Entry 1DGH (X-ray diffraction, 2.00 A resolution); this record covers chains C and D of the 4 polymer chains in the assembly.

== Chain C ==
Protein: Protein (CATALASE)
From: Homo sapiens
Notes: EC 1.11.1.6
UniProt: P04040 (CATA_HUMAN); residues 4-501 here correspond to UniProt positions 3-500 (UniProt number = residue number - 1)
Chain sequence (498 residues; each row starts with the number of its first residue):
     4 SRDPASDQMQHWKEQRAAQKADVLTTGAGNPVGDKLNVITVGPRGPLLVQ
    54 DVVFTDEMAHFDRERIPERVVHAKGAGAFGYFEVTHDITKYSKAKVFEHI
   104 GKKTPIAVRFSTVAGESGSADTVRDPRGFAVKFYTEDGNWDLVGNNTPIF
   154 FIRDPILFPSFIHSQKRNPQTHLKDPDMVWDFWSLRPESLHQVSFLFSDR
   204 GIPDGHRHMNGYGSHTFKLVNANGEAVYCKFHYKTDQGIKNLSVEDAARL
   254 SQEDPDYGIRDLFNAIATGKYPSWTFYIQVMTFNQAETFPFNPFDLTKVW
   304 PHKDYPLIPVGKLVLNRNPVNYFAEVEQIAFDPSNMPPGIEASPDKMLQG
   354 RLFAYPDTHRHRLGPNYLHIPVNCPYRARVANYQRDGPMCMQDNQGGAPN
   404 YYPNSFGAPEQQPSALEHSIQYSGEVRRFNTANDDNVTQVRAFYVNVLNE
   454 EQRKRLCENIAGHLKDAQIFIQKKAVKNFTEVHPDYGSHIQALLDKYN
UniProt features mapped onto this chain:
  - active site: N149
Bound ions: heme Fe near Y358 (its only coordinating residue here)
Small-molecule neighbours:
  - heme (HEM), molecule 1: M61, F64, D65
  - heme (HEM), molecule 2: R72, V73, V74, H75, R112, S114, G131, F132, A133, V146, G147, N148, F153, P158, F161, G216, S217, H218, L299, I332, F334, M350, R354, A357, Y358, T361, H362, R365
  - NADPH (NDP; NADPH dihydro-nicotinamide-adenine-dinucleotide phosphate): P151, H194, F198, S201, D202, R203, N213, Y215, H235, K237, I242, Q282, V302, W303, P304, H305, Q442, A445, F446, V450, L451

== Chain D ==
Protein: Protein (CATALASE)
From: Homo sapiens
Notes: EC 1.11.1.6
UniProt: P04040 (CATA_HUMAN); residues 4-501 here correspond to UniProt positions 3-500 (UniProt number = residue number - 1)
Chain sequence (498 residues; row label = number of the first residue in the row):
     4 SRDPASDQMQHWKEQRAAQKADVLTTGAGNPVGDKLNVITVGPRGPLLVQ
    54 DVVFTDEMAHFDRERIPERVVHAKGAGAFGYFEVTHDITKYSKAKVFEHI
   104 GKKTPIAVRFSTVAGESGSADTVRDPRGFAVKFYTEDGNWDLVGNNTPIF
   154 FIRDPILFPSFIHSQKRNPQTHLKDPDMVWDFWSLRPESLHQVSFLFSDR
   204 GIPDGHRHMNGYGSHTFKLVNANGEAVYCKFHYKTDQGIKNLSVEDAARL
   254 SQEDPDYGIRDLFNAIATGKYPSWTFYIQVMTFNQAETFPFNPFDLTKVW
   304 PHKDYPLIPVGKLVLNRNPVNYFAEVEQIAFDPSNMPPGIEASPDKMLQG
   354 RLFAYPDTHRHRLGPNYLHIPVNCPYRARVANYQRDGPMCMQDNQGGAPN
   404 YYPNSFGAPEQQPSALEHSIQYSGEVRRFNTANDDNVTQVRAFYVNVLNE
   454 EQRKRLCENIAGHLKDAQIFIQKKAVKNFTEVHPDYGSHIQALLDKYN
Construct notes: modified residue (75)
Modified residues: H75 ([histidin-1-yl-4H-[1,2,4]triazol-5-yl]-amine; 3AH)
UniProt features mapped onto this chain:
  - active site: N149
Bound ions: heme Fe near Y358 (its only coordinating residue here)
Small-molecule neighbours:
  - heme (HEM), molecule 1: M61, F64, D65
  - heme (HEM), molecule 2: R72, V73, V74, H75, R112, S114, G131, F132, A133, V146, G147, N148, F153, P158, F161, G216, S217, H218, L299, I332, F334, M350, R354, A357, Y358, T361, H362, R365

== Chain C / chain D interface ==
Pairs across the interface (216):
  Q11(C) - G400(D)  hydrogen bond (side chain-backbone)
  M12(C) - Y404(D)
  M12(C) - F409(D)
  Q13(C) - F409(D)
  W15(C) - G400(D)
  W15(C) - A401(D)
  W15(C) - P402(D)
  W15(C) - F409(D)
  W15(C) - G410(D)
  W15(C) - A411(D)
  K16(C) - S408(D)  hydrogen bond (side chain-backbone)
  K16(C) - F409(D)
  R19(C) - G410(D)  hydrogen bond (side chain-backbone)
  Q22(C) - G410(D)
  A24(C) - G410(D)
  A24(C) - A411(D)
  D25(C) - A384(D)
  D25(C) - P412(D)
  D25(C) - E413(D)  hydrogen bond (backbone-backbone)
  V26(C) - R382(D)
  V26(C) - A384(D)
  V26(C) - E413(D)
  V26(C) - Q415(D)
  L27(C) - A384(D)
  L27(C) - N385(D)
  L27(C) - Y386(D)  hydrophobic
  L27(C) - Y405(D)  hydrophobic
  L27(C) - P412(D)  hydrophobic
  L27(C) - E413(D)  hydrogen bond (backbone-backbone)
  L27(C) - Q414(D)
  T28(C) - R382(D)
  T28(C) - V383(D)
  T28(C) - A384(D)  hydrogen bond (backbone-backbone)
  T28(C) - N385(D)
  T29(C) - V383(D)
  T29(C) - N385(D)
  G30(C) - L371(D)
  G30(C) - P378(D)
  G30(C) - Q387(D)
  A31(C) - G141(D)
  A31(C) - N142(D)  hydrogen bond (backbone-backbone)
  A31(C) - N338(D)
  A31(C) - L371(D)
  A31(C) - P378(D)
  G32(C) - D140(D)
  G32(C) - G141(D)
  G32(C) - P378(D)
  G32(C) - R382(D)  hydrogen bond (backbone-side chain)
  N33(C) - D140(D)  hydrogen bond (side chain-backbone)
  N33(C) - G141(D)
  N33(C) - N142(D)  hydrogen bond (side chain-backbone)
  N33(C) - M339(D)
  N33(C) - P340(D)
  P34(C) - D140(D)
  P34(C) - P341(D)
  P34(C) - R382(D)
  P34(C) - Q415(D)
  P34(C) - A418(D)
  V35(C) - Q414(D)
  V35(C) - Q415(D)  hydrogen bond (backbone-backbone)
  V35(C) - A418(D)
  G36(C) - Q414(D)
  G36(C) - Q415(D)
  G36(C) - A418(D)
  G36(C) - L419(D)
  D37(C) - Q414(D)
  D37(C) - L419(D)
  K38(C) - Q414(D)  hydrogen bond (backbone-side chain)
  L39(C) - Y405(D)  hydrophobic
  L39(C) - P406(D)
  L39(C) - Q414(D)
  I42(C) - E420(D)
  V52(C) - Q352(D)
  Q53(C) - Q352(D)
  V55(C) - S337(D)
  V56(C) - E420(D)
  D59(C) - R363(D)
  D59(C) - Q387(D)  hydrogen bond
  E60(C) - Q387(D)
  A62(C) - R363(D)
  H63(C) - N369(D)
  H63(C) - Q387(D)
  H63(C) - R388(D)  hydrogen bond (side chain-backbone)
  H63(C) - D389(D)  hydrogen bond (side chain-backbone)
  R66(C) - R363(D)
  R66(C) - P368(D)
  R66(C) - G390(D)
  R66(C) - P391(D)
  E67(C) - R388(D)
  E67(C) - D389(D)
  E67(C) - G390(D)  hydrogen bond (backbone-backbone)
  I69(C) - P391(D)
  D140(C) - G32(D)
  D140(C) - N33(D)  hydrogen bond (backbone-side chain)
  D140(C) - P34(D)
  G141(C) - A31(D)
  G141(C) - G32(D)  hydrogen bond (backbone-backbone)
  G141(C) - N33(D)
  N142(C) - A31(D)  hydrogen bond (backbone-backbone)
  N142(C) - N33(D)  hydrogen bond (backbone-side chain)
  V323(C) - G399(D)
  V323(C) - G400(D)
  N324(C) - D396(D)
  N324(C) - N397(D)  hydrogen bond
  N324(C) - G399(D)  hydrogen bond (side chain-backbone)
  F326(C) - D389(D)
  F326(C) - G390(D)
  F326(C) - C393(D)  hydrophobic
  F326(C) - N397(D)
  A327(C) - N397(D)
  Q331(C) - G390(D)
  Q331(C) - M392(D)
  Q331(C) - C393(D)  hydrogen bond (side chain-backbone)
  S337(C) - V55(D)
  N338(C) - A31(D)
  M339(C) - N33(D)
  P340(C) - N33(D)
  P341(C) - P34(D)
  Q352(C) - V52(D)
  Q352(C) - Q53(D)
  R363(C) - A62(D)
  R363(C) - R66(D)
  L366(C) - M392(D)
  P368(C) - R66(D)
  N369(C) - H63(D)
  N369(C) - M392(D)
  L371(C) - G30(D)
  L371(C) - A31(D)
  I373(C) - M392(D)  hydrophobic
  I373(C) - M394(D)  hydrophobic
  P374(C) - M394(D)
  P378(C) - A31(D)
  A381(C) - G32(D)
  R382(C) - D25(D)  salt bridge
  R382(C) - T28(D)
  V383(C) - T28(D)
  V383(C) - T29(D)
  V383(C) - G30(D)
  A384(C) - D25(D)
  A384(C) - V26(D)
  A384(C) - L27(D)
  A384(C) - T28(D)  hydrogen bond (backbone-backbone)
  N385(C) - L27(D)
  N385(C) - T28(D)
  N385(C) - T29(D)
  Y386(C) - L27(D)  hydrophobic
  Q387(C) - G30(D)
  Q387(C) - D59(D)  hydrogen bond
  Q387(C) - E60(D)
  Q387(C) - H63(D)
  R388(C) - H63(D)  hydrogen bond (backbone-side chain)
  R388(C) - E67(D)
  D389(C) - H63(D)  hydrogen bond (backbone-side chain)
  D389(C) - E67(D)
  D389(C) - F326(D)
  G390(C) - R66(D)
  G390(C) - E67(D)  hydrogen bond (backbone-backbone)
  G390(C) - I69(D)
  G390(C) - F326(D)
  G390(C) - Q331(D)
  P391(C) - R66(D)
  P391(C) - I69(D)
  M392(C) - Q331(D)
  M392(C) - L366(D)
  M392(C) - N369(D)
  M392(C) - I373(D)  hydrophobic
  M392(C) - M392(D)
  C393(C) - F326(D)  hydrophobic
  C393(C) - Q331(D)  hydrogen bond (backbone-side chain)
  M394(C) - I373(D)  hydrophobic
  M394(C) - P374(D)
  M394(C) - M394(D)  hydrophobic
  D396(C) - N324(D)
  N397(C) - N324(D)  hydrogen bond
  N397(C) - F326(D)
  G399(C) - V323(D)
  G399(C) - N324(D)  hydrogen bond (backbone-side chain)
  G400(C) - Q11(D)
  G400(C) - W15(D)
  G400(C) - V323(D)
  A401(C) - W15(D)  hydrophobic
  P402(C) - W15(D)
  Y404(C) - M12(D)
  Y405(C) - L27(D)  hydrophobic
  Y405(C) - K38(D)
  Y405(C) - L39(D)  hydrophobic
  P406(C) - L39(D)
  S408(C) - K16(D)  hydrogen bond (backbone-side chain)
  F409(C) - M12(D)
  F409(C) - Q13(D)
  F409(C) - W15(D)
  F409(C) - K16(D)
  G410(C) - W15(D)
  G410(C) - R19(D)
  G410(C) - A24(D)
  A411(C) - A24(D)
  P412(C) - D25(D)
  P412(C) - L27(D)  hydrophobic
  E413(C) - A24(D)
  E413(C) - D25(D)  hydrogen bond (backbone-backbone)
  E413(C) - V26(D)
  E413(C) - L27(D)  hydrogen bond (backbone-backbone)
  Q414(C) - L27(D)
  Q414(C) - V35(D)
  Q414(C) - G36(D)
  Q414(C) - D37(D)
  Q414(C) - K38(D)  hydrogen bond (side chain-backbone)
  Q414(C) - L39(D)
  Q415(C) - V26(D)
  Q415(C) - V35(D)  hydrogen bond (backbone-backbone)
  Q415(C) - G36(D)
  P416(C) - G36(D)
  A418(C) - P34(D)
  A418(C) - G36(D)
  L419(C) - G36(D)
  L419(C) - D37(D)
Also at the interface, not in a pair above, chain C (102 interface residues in all): V44, T58, R68, S346, L355, F356, D360, Y370, H372, Q395, E420
Also at the interface, not in a pair above, chain D (99 interface residues in all): I42, V56, T58, R68, A327, L355, F356, Y370, H372, A381, Q395, P416, Y425

== Overview ==
Chain C and chain D form an interface of 102 and 99 residues respectively; the contacts include 36 hydrogen
bonds and 1 salt bridge. Polar contacts include R382(C)-D25(D), Q11(C)-G400(D) and K16(C)-S408(D). Ligands of
chain C: heme and NADPH. Chain D binds heme.
Chain C is Protein (CATALASE) and chain D is Protein (CATALASE), both from Homo sapiens; the structure, Human
erythrocyte catalase 3-amino-1,2,4-triazole complex, was determined by X-ray diffraction, deposited together
with 1DGG, 1DGB and 1DGF.
